Entry 4X4C (X-ray diffraction, 2.80 A resolution); this record covers chains B and E of the 6 polymer chains in the assembly.

[Chain B]
Protein: Regulatory protein
From: Enterobacter sp. RFL1396
UniProtKB: Q8GGH0 (Q8GGH0_9ENTR); residue numbers follow UniProt; this construct covers 1-79
Amino-acid sequence (82 residues; row label = number of the first residue in the row; numbers below 1 keep their minus sign (Gly-2 is residue -2)):
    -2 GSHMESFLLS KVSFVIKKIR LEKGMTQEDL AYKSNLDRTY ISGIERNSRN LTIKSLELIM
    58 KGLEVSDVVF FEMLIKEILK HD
Unresolved in the structure: -2 to 1, 79
Construct notes: expression tag (-2 to 0)

[Chain E]
Molecule: 35-nt DNA strand
Notes: fragment: Operator DNA
Sequence (35 nucleotides; each row starts with the number of its first residue):
     1 ATGTGACTTA TAGTCCGTGT GATTATAGTC AACAT

[How chain B and chain E interact]
Pairs across the interface (17):
  Asn32(B) - DT14(E)  phosphate contact
  Leu33(B) - DT14(E)  phosphate contact
  Asp34(B) - DT14(E)  sugar contact
  Asp34(B) - DC15(E)  base contact
  Arg35(B) - DG17(E)  base contact
  Thr36(B) - DC15(E)  base contact
  Thr36(B) - DC16(E)  base contact
  Thr36(B) - DG17(E)  base contact
  Tyr37(B) - DA12(E)  sugar contact
  Tyr37(B) - DG13(E)  hydrogen bond to the phosphate
  Tyr37(B) - DT14(E)  base contact
  Arg46(B) - DA12(E)  salt bridge to the phosphate
  Asn47(B) - DA12(E)  hydrogen bond to the phosphate
  Asn47(B) - DG13(E)  phosphate contact
  Leu48(B) - DG13(E)  phosphate contact
  Thr49(B) - DG13(E)  hydrogen bond to the phosphate
  Ser52(B) - DG13(E)  hydrogen bond to the phosphate

[Overview]
11 residues of chain B face 6 of chain E across their interface; the contacts include 4 hydrogen bonds and 1
salt bridge. Among the polar pairs are Tyr37(B)-DG13(E), Asn47(B)-DA12(E) and Thr49(B)-DG13(E).
Here chain B is Regulatory protein (Enterobacter sp. RFL1396) and chain E is a 35-nt DNA strand. Entry 4X4C
(RADIATION DAMAGE TO THE NUCLEOPROTEIN COMPLEX C.Esp1396I: DOSE (DWD) 6.2 MGy) was determined by X-ray
diffraction (same publication as 4X4B, 4X4D, 4X4E, 4X4F, 4X4G, 4X4H and 4X4I).
